3BG4 - chains B and C of the 4 polymer chains in the assembly; structure by X-ray diffraction, 2.50 A resolution.

[Chain B]
Protein: Chymotrypsin A chain B
From: Bos taurus
Notes: EC 3.4.21.1
UniProt: P00766 (CTRA_BOVIN); residues 16-146 here = UniProt positions 16-146
Sequence (131 residues; numbered 16 to 146; the number before each row is that of its first residue):
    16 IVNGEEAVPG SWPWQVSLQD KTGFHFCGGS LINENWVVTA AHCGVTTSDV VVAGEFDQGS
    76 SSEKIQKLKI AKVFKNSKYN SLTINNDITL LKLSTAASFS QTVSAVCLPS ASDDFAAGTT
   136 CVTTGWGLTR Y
Disulfides: C42-C58
Swiss-Prot annotation at these positions:
  - active site (Charge relay system): H57, D102

[Chain C]
Protein: Chymotrypsin A chain C
From: Bos taurus
Notes: EC 3.4.21.1
UniProt: P00766 (CTRA_BOVIN); numbering as in UniProt (aligned over 149-245)
Sequence (97 residues; numbered 149 to 245; the number before each row is that of its first residue):
   149 ANTPDRLQQA SLPLLSNTNC KKYWGTKIKD AMICAGASGV SSCMGDSGGP LVCKKNGAWT
   209 LVGIVSWGSS TCSTSTPGVY ARVTALVNWV QQTLAAN
Disulfides: C168-C182, C191-C220
Swiss-Prot annotation at these positions:
  - active site: S195 (Charge relay system)

[Interface between chain B and chain C]
Pairs across the interface (149):
  I16(B) - Q156(C)
  I16(B) - A158(C)  hydrophobic
  I16(B) - S189(C)
  I16(B) - D194(C)  hydrogen bond (backbone-side chain)
  V17(B) - V188(C)
  V17(B) - S189(C)  hydrogen bond (backbone-backbone)
  V17(B) - C191(C)  hydrophobic
  V17(B) - C220(C)  hydrophobic
  V17(B) - T222(C)
  N18(B) - G187(C)  hydrogen bond (side chain-backbone)
  N18(B) - T222(C)
  G19(B) - Q157(C)
  E20(B) - Q156(C)
  E20(B) - Q157(C)  hydrogen bond (backbone-backbone)
  E21(B) - R154(C)  salt bridge
  E21(B) - L155(C)
  E21(B) - Q156(C)
  A22(B) - L155(C)  hydrogen bond (backbone-backbone)
  A22(B) - Q157(C)
  W27(B) - Q157(C)  hydrogen bond
  W27(B) - V200(C)  hydrophobic
  W29(B) - P198(C)
  W29(B) - V200(C)  hydrophobic
  W29(B) - W207(C)  hydrophobic
  Q30(B) - L155(C)
  Q30(B) - P198(C)
  H40(B) - G193(C)  hydrogen bond (side chain-backbone)
  F41(B) - G193(C)
  C42(B) - G193(C)
  C42(B) - S195(C)  hydrogen bond
  G43(B) - G193(C)
  G43(B) - S195(C)  hydrogen bond (backbone-backbone)
  G43(B) - G196(C)
  G43(B) - G197(C)
  G44(B) - G196(C)
  S45(B) - P198(C)
  S45(B) - L209(C)
  W51(B) - L242(C)  hydrophobic
  W51(B) - N245(C)
  V53(B) - G196(C)
  V53(B) - L209(C)  hydrophobic
  V53(B) - I212(C)  hydrophobic
  T54(B) - G196(C)
  T54(B) - I212(C)
  A55(B) - G196(C)
  A55(B) - I212(C)
  A55(B) - V213(C)
  H57(B) - S195(C)  hydrogen bond
  H57(B) - S214(C)
  C58(B) - S195(C)
  F71(B) - D153(C)
  F71(B) - R154(C)
  F71(B) - L155(C)  hydrogen bond (backbone-backbone)
  D72(B) - D153(C)
  D72(B) - R154(C)  salt bridge
  Q73(B) - D153(C)  hydrogen bond (backbone-backbone)
  G74(B) - D153(C)  hydrogen bond (backbone-side chain)
  F89(B) - W237(C)
  F89(B) - T241(C)
  F89(B) - N245(C)
  N91(B) - W237(C)
  T98(B) - M180(C)
  I99(B) - M180(C)
  I99(B) - S214(C)
  I99(B) - W215(C)
  N100(B) - K177(C)
  N100(B) - A179(C)
  N100(B) - M180(C)
  N101(B) - A179(C)
  N101(B) - L234(C)
  D102(B) - S214(C)  hydrogen bond
  D102(B) - A229(C)
  I103(B) - L234(C)  hydrophobic
  I103(B) - W237(C)  hydrophobic
  I103(B) - V238(C)  hydrophobic
  L105(B) - W237(C)  hydrophobic
  L105(B) - V238(C)  hydrophobic
  L105(B) - T241(C)
  V121(B) - V200(C)  hydrophobic
  V121(B) - W207(C)
  V121(B) - L209(C)
  C122(B) - A206(C)  hydrophobic
  C122(B) - W207(C)  hydrogen bond (backbone-backbone)
  C122(B) - T208(C)
  C122(B) - L209(C)  hydrogen bond (backbone-backbone)
  L123(B) - T208(C)
  P124(B) - T208(C)
  P124(B) - L209(C)
  P124(B) - V231(C)
  P124(B) - V235(C)
  S125(B) - T232(C)
  S125(B) - V235(C)
  A126(B) - T232(C)
  A126(B) - V235(C)
  D128(B) - K203(C)  salt bridge
  D128(B) - T232(C)
  F130(B) - L162(C)
  F130(B) - V210(C)  hydrophobic
  A131(B) - L162(C)
  A132(B) - L162(C)
  A132(B) - L163(C)
  A132(B) - S164(C)
  G133(B) - L162(C)  hydrogen bond (backbone-backbone)
  T134(B) - L160(C)
  T134(B) - P161(C)
  T134(B) - L162(C)  hydrogen bond (backbone-backbone)
  T135(B) - L160(C)
  C136(B) - A158(C)
  C136(B) - S159(C)
  C136(B) - L160(C)  hydrogen bond (backbone-backbone)
  C136(B) - L162(C)  hydrophobic
  C136(B) - V200(C)
  C136(B) - C201(C)  disulfide
  V137(B) - A158(C)
  V137(B) - P198(C)
  V137(B) - L199(C)
  V137(B) - V200(C)  hydrogen bond (backbone-backbone)
  V137(B) - W207(C)  hydrophobic
  T138(B) - Q157(C)
  T138(B) - A158(C)  hydrogen bond (backbone-backbone)
  T138(B) - P198(C)  hydrogen bond (side chain-backbone)
  T138(B) - V213(C)
  T139(B) - Q156(C)
  T139(B) - Q157(C)
  T139(B) - P198(C)
  G140(B) - L155(C)
  G140(B) - Q156(C)  hydrogen bond (backbone-backbone)
  G140(B) - D194(C)
  W141(B) - T151(C)  hydrogen bond (backbone-side chain)
  W141(B) - P152(C)
  W141(B) - D153(C)  hydrogen bond (side chain-backbone)
  W141(B) - R154(C)
  W141(B) - L155(C)
  W141(B) - D194(C)  hydrogen bond (backbone-side chain)
  G142(B) - P152(C)
  G142(B) - C191(C)
  G142(B) - M192(C)
  G142(B) - G193(C)
  G142(B) - D194(C)  hydrogen bond (backbone-side chain)
  L143(B) - A149(C)
  L143(B) - N150(C)
  L143(B) - T151(C)
  L143(B) - P152(C)
  L143(B) - C191(C)
  L143(B) - M192(C)  hydrogen bond (backbone-backbone)
  Y146(B) - C191(C)  hydrophobic
  Y146(B) - S218(C)
  Y146(B) - T219(C)
  Y146(B) - C220(C)  hydrophobic
Other interface residues (no listed pair), chain B (65 interface residues in all): V23, S26, I47, K87, K90, T104, T144, R145
Other interface residues (no listed pair), chain C (59 interface residues in all): K202, Y228
Disulfides between the chains: C136(B)-C201(C)

[In short]
The interface between chain B and chain C involves 65 residues on one side and 59 on the other, with 1
disulfide bond, 28 hydrogen bonds and 3 salt bridges. Among the polar pairs are E21(B)-R154(C), D72(B)-R154(C)
and D128(B)-K203(C).
Chain B is Chymotrypsin A chain B and chain C is Chymotrypsin A chain C, both from Bos taurus; the structure,
The crystal structure of guamerin in complex with chymotrypsin and the development of an elastase-specific
inhibitor, was determined by X-ray diffraction.
